9ERA - chains L and M of the 4 polymer chains in the assembly; structure by X-ray diffraction, 1.65 A resolution.

Chain L (and M):
Name: Hydrogenase-1 large chain
Source organism: Escherichia coli
Notes: EC 1.12.99.6; chain M of this document is another copy of the same molecule, construct and numbering; everything in this record applies to it too
UniProt: P0ACD8 (MBHL_ECOLI); numbering as in UniProt (aligned over 1-582)
Sequence (582 residues; row label = number of the first residue in the row):
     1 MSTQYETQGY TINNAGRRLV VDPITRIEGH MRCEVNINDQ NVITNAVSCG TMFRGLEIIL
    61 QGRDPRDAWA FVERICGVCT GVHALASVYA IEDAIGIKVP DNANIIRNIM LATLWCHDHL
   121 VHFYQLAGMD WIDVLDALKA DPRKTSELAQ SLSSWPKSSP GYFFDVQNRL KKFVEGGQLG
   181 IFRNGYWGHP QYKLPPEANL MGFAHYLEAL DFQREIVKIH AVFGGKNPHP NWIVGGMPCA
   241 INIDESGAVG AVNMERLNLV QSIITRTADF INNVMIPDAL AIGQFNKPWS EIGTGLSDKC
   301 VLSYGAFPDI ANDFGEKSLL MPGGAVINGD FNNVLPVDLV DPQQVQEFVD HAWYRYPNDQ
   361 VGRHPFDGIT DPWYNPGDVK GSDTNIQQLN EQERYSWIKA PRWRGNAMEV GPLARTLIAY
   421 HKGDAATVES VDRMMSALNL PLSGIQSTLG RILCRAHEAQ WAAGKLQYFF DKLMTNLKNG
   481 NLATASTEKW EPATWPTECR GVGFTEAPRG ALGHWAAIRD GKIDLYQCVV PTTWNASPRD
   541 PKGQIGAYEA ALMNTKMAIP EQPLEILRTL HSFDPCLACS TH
Not modelled in the structure: 1
Metal / ion sites: Mg2+: Glu-57, Cys-528; Ni2+: Cys-76, Cys-79, Cys-576, Cys-579; carbonmonoxide-(dicyano) iron Fe: Cys-79, Cys-579
Ligand contacts: carbonmonoxide-(dicyano) iron (FCO): Cys-79, Val-82, His-83, Ala-507, Pro-508, Arg-509, Leu-512, Val-530, Pro-531, Thr-532, Cys-576, Cys-579
Swiss-Prot annotation at these positions:
  - binding site (Ni(2+)): Cys-76, Cys-79, Cys-576, Cys-579

Interface between chain L and chain M:
Pairs across the interface - 27 pairs, chain L then chain M:
  Ser-146(L) with Gln-150(M)
  Gln-150(L) with Ser-146(M); Gln-150(M), hydrogen bond; Ser-159(M); Pro-160(M)
  Ser-154(L) with Ser-159(M), hydrogen bond (backbone-side chain); Gly-161(M); Tyr-162(M), hydrogen bond (backbone-backbone)
  Trp-155(L) with Ser-159(M), hydrogen bond (backbone-side chain)
  Pro-156(L) with Pro-156(M); Lys-157(M); Ser-158(M), hydrogen bond (backbone-backbone); Ser-159(M), hydrogen bond (backbone-backbone); Tyr-162(M), hydrophobic
  Lys-157(L) with Pro-156(M); Lys-157(M)
  Ser-158(L) with Pro-156(M), hydrogen bond (backbone-backbone); Ser-159(M)
  Ser-159(L) with Gln-150(M); Ser-154(M), hydrogen bond (side chain-backbone); Trp-155(M), hydrogen bond (side chain-backbone); Pro-156(M), hydrogen bond (backbone-backbone); Ser-158(M)
  Pro-160(L) with Gln-150(M)
  Gly-161(L) with Ser-154(M)
  Tyr-162(L) with Ser-154(M), hydrogen bond (backbone-backbone); Pro-156(M), hydrophobic
Also at the interface, not in a pair above, chain L (12 interface residues in all): Asp-165
Also at the interface, not in a pair above, chain M (12 interface residues in all): Asp-165

In short:
The chain L/chain M interface involves 12 residues from each chain; the contacts include 11 hydrogen bonds.
Polar pairs include Gln-150(L)/Gln-150(M), Ser-154(L)/Ser-159(M) and Trp-155(L)/Ser-159(M). Ligands of chain
L: carbonmonoxide-(dicyano) iron. Glu-57(L) and Cys-528(L) coordinate Mg2+. Curated annotation (UniProt) lists
4 Ni2+-binding residues on chain L.
Both chains are Hydrogenase-1 large chain (Escherichia coli). Entry 9ERA (Hydrogenase-1 Ni-Lii state) was
determined by X-ray diffraction.
